PDB entry 6LGN | electron microscopy, 5.30 A resolution (low resolution: residue-level contacts below are approximate; hydrogen-bond / salt-bridge calls are withheld) | chains Q and Z of the 46 polymer chains in the assembly

Chain Q:
Molecule: Major capsid protein
From: Human herpesvirus 3
UniProt: Q6QCL5 (Q6QCL5_HHV3); residues 1-1396 here = UniProt positions 1-1396
Sequence (1396 residues; numbered 1 to 1396; the number before each row is that of its first residue):
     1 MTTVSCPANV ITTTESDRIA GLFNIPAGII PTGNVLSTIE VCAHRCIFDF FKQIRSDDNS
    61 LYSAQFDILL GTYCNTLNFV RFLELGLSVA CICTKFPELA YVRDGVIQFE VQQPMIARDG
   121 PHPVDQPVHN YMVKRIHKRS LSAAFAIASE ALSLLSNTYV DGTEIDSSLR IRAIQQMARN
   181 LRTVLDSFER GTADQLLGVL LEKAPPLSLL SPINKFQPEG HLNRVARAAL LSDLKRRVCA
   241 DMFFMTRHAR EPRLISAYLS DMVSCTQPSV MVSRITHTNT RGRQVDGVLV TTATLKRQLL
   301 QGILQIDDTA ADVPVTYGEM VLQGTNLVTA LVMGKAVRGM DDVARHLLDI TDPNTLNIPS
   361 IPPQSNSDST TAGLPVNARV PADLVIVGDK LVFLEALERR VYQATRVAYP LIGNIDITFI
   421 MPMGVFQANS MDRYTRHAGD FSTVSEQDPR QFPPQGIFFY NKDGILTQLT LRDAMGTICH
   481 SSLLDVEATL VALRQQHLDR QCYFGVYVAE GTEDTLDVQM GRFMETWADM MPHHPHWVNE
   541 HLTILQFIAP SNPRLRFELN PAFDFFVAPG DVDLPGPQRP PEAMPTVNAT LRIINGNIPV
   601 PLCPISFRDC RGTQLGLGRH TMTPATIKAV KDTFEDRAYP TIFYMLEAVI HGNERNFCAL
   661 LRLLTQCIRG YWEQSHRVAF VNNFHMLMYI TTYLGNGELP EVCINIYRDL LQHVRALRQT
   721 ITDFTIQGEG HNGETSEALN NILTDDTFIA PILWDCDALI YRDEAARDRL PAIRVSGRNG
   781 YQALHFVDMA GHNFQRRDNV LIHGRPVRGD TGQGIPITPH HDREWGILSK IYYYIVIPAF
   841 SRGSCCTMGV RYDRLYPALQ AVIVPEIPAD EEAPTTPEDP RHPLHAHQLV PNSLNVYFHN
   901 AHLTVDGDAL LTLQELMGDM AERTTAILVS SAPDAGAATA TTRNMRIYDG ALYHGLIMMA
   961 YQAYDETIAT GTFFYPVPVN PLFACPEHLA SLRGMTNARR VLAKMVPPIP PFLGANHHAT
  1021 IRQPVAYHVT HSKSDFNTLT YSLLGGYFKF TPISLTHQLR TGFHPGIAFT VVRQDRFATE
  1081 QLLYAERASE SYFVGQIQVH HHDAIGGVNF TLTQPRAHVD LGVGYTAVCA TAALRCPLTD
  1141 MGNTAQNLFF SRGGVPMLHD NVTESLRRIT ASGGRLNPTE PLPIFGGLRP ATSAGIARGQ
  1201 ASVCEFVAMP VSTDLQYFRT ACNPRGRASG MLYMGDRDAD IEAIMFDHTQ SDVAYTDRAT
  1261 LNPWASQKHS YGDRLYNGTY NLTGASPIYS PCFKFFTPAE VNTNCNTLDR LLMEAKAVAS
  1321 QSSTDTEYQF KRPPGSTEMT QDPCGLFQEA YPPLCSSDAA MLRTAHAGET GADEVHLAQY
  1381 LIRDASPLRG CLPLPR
Unresolved in the structure: 1-15, 348-374

Chain Z:
Molecule: Small capsomere-interacting protein
From: Human herpesvirus 3
UniProt: Q6QCN2 (Q6QCN2_HHV3); numbering as in UniProt (aligned over 1-235)
Sequence (235 residues; numbered 1 to 235; the number before each row is that of its first residue):
     1 MTQPASSRVV FDPSNPTTFS VEAIAAYTPV ALIRLLNASG PLQPGHRVDI ADARSIYTVG
    61 AAASAARARA NHNANTIRRT AMFAETDPMT WLRPTVGLKR TFNPRIIRPQ PPNPSMSLGI
   121 SGPTILPQKT QSADQSALQQ PAALAFSGSS PQHPPPQTTS ASVGQQQHVV SGSSGQQPQQ
   181 GAQSSTVQPT TGSPPAAQGV PQSTPPPTQN TPQGGKGQTL SHTGQSGNAS RSRRV
Unresolved in the structure: 1-7, 108-235

How chain Q and chain Z interact:
Pairs across the interface (35; chain Q residue first):
  Glu654(Q) with Phe83(Z)
  Arg655(Q) with Met82(Z); Phe83(Z)
  Cys658(Q) with Met82(Z); Phe83(Z)
  Ala659(Q) with Met82(Z)
  Tyr693(Q) with Lys99(Z)
  Asn696(Q) with Lys99(Z)
  Glu698(Q) with Lys99(Z)
  Met789(Q) with Val59(Z)
  His792(Q) with Ser55(Z)
  Val807(Q) with Phe83(Z); Glu85(Z)
  Arg808(Q) with Ala84(Z); Glu85(Z)
  Asp853(Q) with Arg54(Z)
  Pro857(Q) with Thr58(Z)
  Gln860(Q) with Ala61(Z); Ala62(Z)
  Ala861(Q) with Val30(Z)
  Glu866(Q) with Asn71(Z); His72(Z)
  Ile867(Q) with Arg105(Z)
  Pro868(Q) with Arg105(Z)
  Ala869(Q) with Arg105(Z); Ile107(Z)
  Glu871(Q) with Arg105(Z)
  Val890(Q) with Val30(Z)
  Pro891(Q) with Val30(Z)
  Asn892(Q) with Arg34(Z)
  Asp908(Q) with Asn103(Z); Pro104(Z)
  Leu911(Q) with Arg69(Z); His72(Z)
  Gln914(Q) with Arg69(Z)
Other interface residues (no listed pair), chain Q (37 interface residues in all): Leu661, Arg662, Arg854, Tyr856, Val862, Val864, Pro865, Asp870, Ala873, Ser893, Thr912
Other interface residues (no listed pair), chain Z (27 interface residues in all): Ala26, Ala65, Asn75, Thr86, Arg100, Thr101, Phe102

Overview:
37 residues of chain Q face 27 of chain Z across their interface.
Chain Q is Major capsid protein and chain Z is Small capsomere-interacting protein, both from Human
herpesvirus 3; the structure, The atomic structure of varicella zoster virus C-capsid, was determined by
electron microscopy (same publication as 6LGL).
